PDB entry 9MSH | electron microscopy, 2.80 A resolution | chains I and V of the 8 polymer chains in the assembly

# Chain I
Protein: DNA-directed RNA polymerase subunit beta
Organism: Escherichia coli
Notes: EC 2.7.7.6
UniProt: P0A8V2 (RPOB_ECOLI); residue numbers follow UniProt; this construct covers 1-1342
Amino-acid sequence (1342 residues; numbered 1 to 1342; the number before each row is that of its first residue):
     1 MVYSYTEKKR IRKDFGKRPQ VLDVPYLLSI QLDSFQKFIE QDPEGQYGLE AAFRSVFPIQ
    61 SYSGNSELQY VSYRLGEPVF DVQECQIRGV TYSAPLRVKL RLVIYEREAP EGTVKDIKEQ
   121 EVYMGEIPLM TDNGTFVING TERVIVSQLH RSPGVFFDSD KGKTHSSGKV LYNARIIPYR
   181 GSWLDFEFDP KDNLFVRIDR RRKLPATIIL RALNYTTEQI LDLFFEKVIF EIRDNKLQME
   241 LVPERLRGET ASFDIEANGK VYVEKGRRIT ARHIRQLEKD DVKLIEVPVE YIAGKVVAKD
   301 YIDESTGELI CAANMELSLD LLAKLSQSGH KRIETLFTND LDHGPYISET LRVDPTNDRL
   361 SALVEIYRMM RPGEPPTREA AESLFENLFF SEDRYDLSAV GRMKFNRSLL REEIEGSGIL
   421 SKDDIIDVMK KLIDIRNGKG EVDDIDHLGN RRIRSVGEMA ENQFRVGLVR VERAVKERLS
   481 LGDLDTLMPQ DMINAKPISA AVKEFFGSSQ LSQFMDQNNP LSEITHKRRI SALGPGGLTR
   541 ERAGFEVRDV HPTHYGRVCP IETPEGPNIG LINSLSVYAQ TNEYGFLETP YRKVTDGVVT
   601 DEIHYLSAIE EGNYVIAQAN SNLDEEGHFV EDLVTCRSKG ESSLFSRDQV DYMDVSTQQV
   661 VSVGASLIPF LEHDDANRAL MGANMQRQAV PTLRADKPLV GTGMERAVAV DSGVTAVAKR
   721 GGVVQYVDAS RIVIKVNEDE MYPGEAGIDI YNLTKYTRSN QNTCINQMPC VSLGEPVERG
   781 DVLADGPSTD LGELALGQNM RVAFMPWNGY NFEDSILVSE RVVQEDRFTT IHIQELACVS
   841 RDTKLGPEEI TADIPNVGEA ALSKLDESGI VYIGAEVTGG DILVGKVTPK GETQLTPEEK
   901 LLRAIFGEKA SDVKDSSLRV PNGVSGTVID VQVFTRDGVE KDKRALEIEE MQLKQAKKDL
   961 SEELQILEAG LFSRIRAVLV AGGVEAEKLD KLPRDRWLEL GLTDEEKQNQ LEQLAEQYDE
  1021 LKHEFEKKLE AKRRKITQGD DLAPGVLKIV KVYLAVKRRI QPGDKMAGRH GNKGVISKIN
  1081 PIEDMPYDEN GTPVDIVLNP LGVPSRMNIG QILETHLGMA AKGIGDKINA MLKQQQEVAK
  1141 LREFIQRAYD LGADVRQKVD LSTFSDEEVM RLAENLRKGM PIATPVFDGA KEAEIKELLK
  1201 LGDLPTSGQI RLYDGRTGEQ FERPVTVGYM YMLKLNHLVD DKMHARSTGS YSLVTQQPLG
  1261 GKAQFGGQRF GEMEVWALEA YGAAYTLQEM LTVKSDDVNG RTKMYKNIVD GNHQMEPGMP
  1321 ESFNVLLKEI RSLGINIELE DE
Unresolved in the structure: 1, 1342
UniProt features mapped onto this chain:
  - modified residue (N6-acetyllysine): Lys1022, Lys1200
Small-molecule neighbours: pyrophosphate (POP): Arg678, Ser1105, Arg1106

# Chain V
Molecule: dhsU (-60 to +30) template strand
Sequence (90 nucleotides; row label = number of the first residue in the row):
     1 CCACCCATAC TCTTACCTCC ATTTTTGTTC GTTGTATTTA TTGCAATTTT CGTGCCAATT
    61 TCTGGACACT GAAATTCTAA GGAACTTGCG
Unresolved in the structure: 1-15, 65-90

# Interface between chain I and chain V
Residue-residue contacts - 4 pairs, chain I then chain V:
  His165(I) with DT24(V), salt bridge to the phosphate
  Gly1261(I) with DT33(V), base contact
  Gln1264(I) with DG34(V), hydrogen bond to the base
  Met1273(I) with DT32(V), base contact
Interface residues without a listed pair, chain I (5 interface residues in all): Gly1260
Interface residues without a listed pair, chain V (5 interface residues in all): DT23

# In short
The chain I/chain V interface involves 5 residues from each chain, with 1 hydrogen bond and 1 salt bridge.
Polar contacts include Gln1264(I)-DG34(V) and His165(I)-DT24(V). Chain I binds pyrophosphate.
Chain I is DNA-directed RNA polymerase subunit beta (Escherichia coli) and chain V is dhsU (-60 to +30)
template strand; the structure, de novo SigN RNA polymerase open complex (RPo), was determined by electron
microscopy, deposited together with 9MSE, 9MSF, 9MSG and 9MSJ.
